4BCJ - chains A and B; structure by X-ray diffraction, 3.16 A resolution.

Chain A:
Protein: Cyclin-dependent kinase 9
Source organism: Homo sapiens
Notes: EC 2.7.11.22, 2.7.11.23
Reference sequence: P50750 (CDK9_HUMAN); numbering as in UniProt (aligned over 2-330)
Amino-acid sequence (331 residues; each row starts with the number of its first residue; numbering starts at 0):
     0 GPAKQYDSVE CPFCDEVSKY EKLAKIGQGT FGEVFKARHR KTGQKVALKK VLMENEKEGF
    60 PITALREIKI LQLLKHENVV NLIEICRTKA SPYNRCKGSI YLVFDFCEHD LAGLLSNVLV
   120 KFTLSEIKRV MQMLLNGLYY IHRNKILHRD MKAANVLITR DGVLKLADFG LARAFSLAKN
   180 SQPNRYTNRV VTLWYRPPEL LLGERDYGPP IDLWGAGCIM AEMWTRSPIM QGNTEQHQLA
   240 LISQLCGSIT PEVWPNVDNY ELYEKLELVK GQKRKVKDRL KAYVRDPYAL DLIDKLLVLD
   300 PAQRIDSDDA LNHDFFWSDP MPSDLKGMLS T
Unresolved in the structure: 0-5, 89-95, 178-181, 327-330
Differences from the reference sequence: expression tag (0-1)
Modified positions: Thr186 (phosphothreonine; TPO)
Curated features (UniProtKB/Swiss-Prot):
  - region: Ala166 to Thr191 (T-loop)
  - active site: Asp149 (Proton acceptor)
  - binding site (ATP): Ile25 to Val33, Lys48, Asp104 to Cys106, Asp167
  - modified residue: Lys44 (N6-acetyllysine), Lys48 (N6-acetyllysine), Ser175 (Phosphoserine), Thr186 (Phosphothreonine)
  - natural variant: Arg225 (R225C: Found in patients with global developmental delay and epilepsy with history of choanal atresia; uncertain significance)
  - mutagenesis: Lys44 (K44R: Impaired kinase and transcriptional elongation activities, but normal cyclin T1 and HEXIM1 binding), Lys48 (K48Q: Mimics acetylation; leading to impaired protein kinase activity; K48R: Decreased acetylation; leading to enhanced protein kinase activity), Asp167 (D167N: Abrogates kinase activity), Ser175 (S175A: Constitutive kinase activity; S175D: Mimics phosphorylation, constitutive loss of kinase activity), Thr186 (T186A: Abrogates autophosphorylation; no effect on kinase activity, but impaired CTD phosphorylation; T186D: Mimics autophosphorylation ...)
Small-molecule neighbours: T9N (2-[(3-hydroxyphenyl)amino]-4-[4-methyl-2-(methylamino)-1,3-thiazol-5-yl]pyrimidine-5-carbonitrile): Ile25, Phe30, Val33, Ala46, Val79, Phe103, Asp104, Phe105, Cys106, Glu107, His108, Asp109, Leu156, Asp167
Reported in the primary citation:
  - binding site for T9N: Ile25, Ala46, Phe103, Leu156, Asp167
  - conformationally variable residues (loop rearrangement, order/disorder transition): Phe30, Lys48, Leu51

Chain B:
Protein: Cyclin-T1
Source organism: Homo sapiens
Reference sequence: O60563 (CCNT1_HUMAN); numbering as in UniProt (aligned over 2-259)
Amino-acid sequence (260 residues; numbered 0 to 259; the number before each row is that of its first residue; numbering starts at 0):
     0 GPEGERKNNN KRWYFTREQL ENSPSRRFGV DPDKELSYRQ QAANLLQDMG QRLNVSQLTI
    60 NTAIVYMHRF YMIQSFTRFP GNSVAPAALF LAAKVEGQPK KLEHVIKVAH TCLHPQESLP
   120 DTRSEAYLQQ VQDLVILESI ILQTLGFELT IDHPHTHVVK CTQLVRASKD LAQTSYFMAT
   180 NSLHLTTFSL QYTPPVVACV CIHLACKWSN WEIPVSTDGK HWWEYVDATV TLELLDELTH
   240 ELLQILEKTP NRLKRIWNWR
Unresolved in the structure: 0-7
Differences from the reference sequence: expression tag (0-1); engineered mutation Arg77 (Gln in O60563), Gly96 (Glu in O60563), Leu241 (Phe in O60563)
Curated features (UniProtKB/Swiss-Prot):
  - motif: Lys253 to Arg259 (Nuclear localization signal, and interaction with Tat-TAR RNA)
  - modified residue: Ser117 (Phosphoserine)

Interface between chain A and chain B:
Pairs across the interface (32; chain A residue first):
  Asp6(A) - Arg77(B)  hydrogen bond (backbone-side chain)
  Val8(A) - Gln73(B)
  Val8(A) - Phe78(B)  hydrophobic
  Glu9(A) - Gln73(B)  hydrogen bond (backbone-side chain)
  Cys10(A) - Gln142(B)  hydrogen bond (side chain-backbone)
  Pro11(A) - Ile72(B)
  Phe12(A) - Arg11(B)
  Phe12(A) - Trp12(B)  hydrophobic
  Phe12(A) - Ile72(B)  hydrophobic
  Phe12(A) - Thr143(B)
  Phe12(A) - Gly145(B)
  Cys13(A) - Gln142(B)
  Lys56(A) - Leu101(B)
  Glu57(A) - Phe89(B)
  Glu57(A) - Lys93(B)  hydrogen bond (backbone-side chain)
  Glu57(A) - Lys99(B)
  Glu57(A) - Lys100(B)
  Glu57(A) - Leu101(B)  hydrogen bond (side chain-backbone)
  Gly58(A) - Lys93(B)
  Gly58(A) - Glu137(B)
  Phe59(A) - Lys93(B)  hydrogen bond (backbone-side chain)
  Phe59(A) - Glu137(B)  hydrogen bond (backbone-side chain)
  Phe59(A) - Leu141(B)  hydrophobic
  Phe59(A) - Phe146(B)  hydrophobic
  Ile61(A) - Lys93(B)
  Ile61(A) - Pro98(B)  hydrophobic
  Leu64(A) - Lys93(B)
  Leu64(A) - Leu148(B)  hydrophobic
  Gln71(A) - Phe146(B)
  Ile84(A) - Phe146(B)  hydrophobic
  Arg86(A) - Gln142(B)
  Ile99(A) - Gln142(B)
Also at the interface, not in a pair above, chain A (20 interface residues in all): Ser7, Ile67, Lys68
Also at the interface, not in a pair above, chain B (26 interface residues in all): Arg26, Leu90, Val94, Val134, Ile139, Glu147, Thr149

Overview:
20 residues of chain A and 26 residues of chain B are in contact; the contacts include 7 hydrogen bonds. Polar
contacts include Asp6(A)-Arg77(B), Glu9(A)-Gln73(B) and Cys10(A)-Gln142(B). Bound to chain A: compound T9N.
From the paper: a binding site for T9N at Ile25(A), Ala46(A) and Phe103(A) among others; conformational
variability at Phe30(A), Lys48(A) and Leu51(A).
Chain A is Cyclin-dependent kinase 9 and chain B is Cyclin-T1, both from Homo sapiens; the structure,
Structure of CDK9 in complex with cyclin T and a 2-amino-4-heteroaryl- pyrimidine inhibitor, was determined by
X-ray diffraction together with 4BCF, 4BCH, 4BCI, 4BCK, 4BCM, 4BCN, 4BCO and 4BCQ from the same study.
